PDB entry 5F38 | X-ray diffraction, 1.90 A resolution | chains D and C of the 4 polymer chains in the assembly

[Chain D]
Name: Acetyl-CoA acetyltransferase
Source organism: Escherichia coli K-12
Notes: EC 2.3.1.9
Reference sequence: P76461 (ATOB_ECOLI); residue numbers follow UniProt; this construct covers 1-392
Amino-acid sequence (394 residues; numbered -1 to 392; the number before each row is that of its first residue; numbers below 1 keep their minus sign (Ala-1 is residue -1)):
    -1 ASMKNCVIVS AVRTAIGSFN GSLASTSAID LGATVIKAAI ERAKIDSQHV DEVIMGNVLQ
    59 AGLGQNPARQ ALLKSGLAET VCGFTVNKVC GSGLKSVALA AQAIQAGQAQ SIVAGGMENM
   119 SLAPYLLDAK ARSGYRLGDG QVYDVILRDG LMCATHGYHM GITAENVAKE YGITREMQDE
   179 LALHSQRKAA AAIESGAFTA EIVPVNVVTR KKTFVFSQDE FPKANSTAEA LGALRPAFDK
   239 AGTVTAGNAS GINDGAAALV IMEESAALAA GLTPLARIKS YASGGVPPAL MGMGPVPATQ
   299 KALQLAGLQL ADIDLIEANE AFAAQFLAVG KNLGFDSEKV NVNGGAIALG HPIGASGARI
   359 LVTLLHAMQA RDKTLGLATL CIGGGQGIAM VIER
Modified / non-standard residues: Lys86 (N-dimethyl-lysine; MLY); Cys88 (S-oxy cysteine; CSX)
Differences from the reference sequence: expression tag (-1 to 0)
Residues lining bound ligands: 5UG ([(3S)-2,2-dimethyl-3-oxidanyl-4-oxidanylidene-4-[[3-oxidanylidene-3-(2-sulfanylethylamino)propyl]amino]butyl] phosphono hydrogen phosphate): Cys88, Leu149, His157, Met158, Ala235, Phe236, Ala244, Ser248, Gly249, Ile250, Met289, Ala319, Phe320, His349, Ile351, Cys379
Swiss-Prot annotation at these positions:
  - active site: Cys88 (Acyl-thioester intermediate), His349 (Proton acceptor), Cys379 (Proton acceptor)

[Chain C]
Name: Acetyl-CoA acetyltransferase
Source organism: Escherichia coli K-12
Notes: EC 2.3.1.9
Reference sequence: P76461 (ATOB_ECOLI); the construct lacks a stretch of the UniProt sequence, so the offset changes along the chain: 1-207 = UniProt 1-207; 208-390 = UniProt 211-393
Amino-acid sequence (395 residues; row label = number of the first residue in the row; a row labelled like 207A-207C holds insertion residues (207A, then the next letters in order); numbers below 1 keep their minus sign (Ala-1 is residue -1)):
    -1 ASMKNCVIVS AVRTAIGSFN GSLASTSAID LGATVIKAAI ERAKIDSQHV DEVIMGNVLQ
    59 AGLGQNPARQ ALLKSGLAET VCGFTVNKVC GSGLKSVALA AQAIQAGQAQ SIVAGGMENM
   119 SLAPYLLDAK ARSGYRLGDG QVYDVILRDG LMCATHGYHM GITAENVAKE YGITREMQDE
   179 LALHSQRKAA AAIESGAFTA EIVPVNVVT
207A-207C RKK
   208 TFVFSQDEFP KANSTAEALG ALRPAFDKAG TVTAGNASGI NDGAAALVIM EESAALAAGL
   268 TPLARIKSYA SGGVPPALMG MGPVPATQKA LQLAGLQLAD IDLIEANEAF AAQFLAVGKN
   328 LGFDSEKVNV NGGAIALGHP IGASGARILV TLLHAMQARD KTLGLATLCI GGGQGIAMVI
   388 ERL
Unresolved in the structure: 207A-207C
Modified / non-standard residues: Lys86 (N-dimethyl-lysine; MLY); Cys88 (S-oxy cysteine; CSX)
Differences from the reference sequence: expression tag (-1 to 0)
Residues lining bound ligands: 5UG ([(3S)-2,2-dimethyl-3-oxidanyl-4-oxidanylidene-4-[[3-oxidanylidene-3-(2-sulfanylethylamino)propyl]amino]butyl] phosphono hydrogen phosphate): Cys88, Leu149, His157, Met158, Ala232, Phe233, Thr240, Ala241, Ala244, Ser245, Gly246, Ile247, Met286, Ala316, Phe317, His346, Ile348, Cys376
Swiss-Prot annotation at these positions:
  - active site: Cys88 (Acyl-thioester intermediate), His346 (Proton acceptor), Cys376 (Proton acceptor)

[How chain D and chain C interact]
Pairs across the interface (140; chain D residue first):
  Ala-1(D) - Met1(C)  hydrogen bond (backbone-backbone)
  Ser0(D) - Ala-1(C)
  Met1(D) - Ala-1(C)  hydrogen bond (backbone-backbone)
  Met1(D) - Met1(C)  hydrophobic
  Met1(D) - Ala104(C)  hydrophobic
  Phe17(D) - Arg130(C)
  Glu50(D) - Lys86(C)
  Glu50(D) - Lys93(C)  salt bridge
  Gln58(D) - Gln58(C)  hydrogen bond
  Gln58(D) - Asn85(C)  hydrogen bond
  Gln58(D) - Asp147(C)
  Ala59(D) - Ala59(C)  hydrophobic
  Ala59(D) - Leu124(C)
  Ala59(D) - Asp147(C)
  Gly60(D) - Leu124(C)
  Gly60(D) - Arg146(C)  hydrogen bond (backbone-side chain)
  Gly60(D) - Asp147(C)  hydrogen bond (backbone-side chain)
  Leu61(D) - Asp147(C)  hydrogen bond (backbone-side chain)
  Gly62(D) - Arg146(C)
  Gly62(D) - Asp147(C)  hydrogen bond (backbone-side chain)
  Gln63(D) - Val87(C)
  Gln63(D) - Arg146(C)
  Gln63(D) - Asp147(C)
  Gln63(D) - Gly148(C)  hydrogen bond (side chain-backbone)
  Gln63(D) - Met150(C)  hydrogen bond (side chain-backbone)
  Gln63(D) - Cys151(C)
  Gln63(D) - Met158(C)  hydrogen bond
  Gln63(D) - Gly378(C)
  Gln63(D) - Gly379(C)  hydrogen bond (side chain-backbone)
  Asn64(D) - Asn85(C)
  Asn64(D) - Lys86(C)
  Asn64(D) - Val87(C)
  Asn64(D) - Gln381(C)
  Arg67(D) - Val281(C)  hydrogen bond (side chain-backbone)
  Arg67(D) - Gly379(C)  hydrogen bond (side chain-backbone)
  Arg67(D) - Gly380(C)  hydrogen bond (side chain-backbone)
  Arg67(D) - Gln381(C)
  Gln68(D) - Ala152(C)
  Leu71(D) - Thr153(C)
  Leu71(D) - Pro283(C)  hydrophobic
  Glu77(D) - Gly280(C)
  Glu77(D) - Val281(C)
  Glu77(D) - Pro282(C)
  Glu77(D) - Pro283(C)
  Thr78(D) - Gly280(C)
  Cys80(D) - Lys86(C)
  Cys80(D) - Ser278(C)
  Cys80(D) - Gly279(C)  hydrogen bond (side chain-backbone)
  Cys80(D) - Gly280(C)
  Cys80(D) - Gln381(C)
  Gly81(D) - Lys86(C)
  Gly81(D) - Gln381(C)  hydrogen bond (backbone-side chain)
  Phe82(D) - Asn85(C)
  Phe82(D) - Lys86(C)
  Phe82(D) - Lys93(C)
  Phe82(D) - Leu97(C)  hydrophobic
  Thr83(D) - Val84(C)
  Thr83(D) - Asn85(C)  hydrogen bond (backbone-backbone)
  Val84(D) - Thr83(C)
  Asn85(D) - Gln58(C)  hydrogen bond
  Asn85(D) - Asn64(C)
  Asn85(D) - Phe82(C)
  Asn85(D) - Thr83(C)  hydrogen bond (backbone-backbone)
  Lys86(D) - Glu50(C)
  Lys86(D) - Asn64(C)
  Lys86(D) - Cys80(C)
  Lys86(D) - Gly81(C)
  Lys86(D) - Phe82(C)
  Val87(D) - Gln63(C)
  Val87(D) - Asn64(C)
  Lys93(D) - Glu50(C)  salt bridge
  Lys93(D) - Phe82(C)
  Leu97(D) - Phe82(C)  hydrophobic
  Leu97(D) - Gln100(C)
  Gln100(D) - Gln100(C)
  Gln100(D) - Ala101(C)
  Gln100(D) - Gln106(C)
  Ala101(D) - Gln100(C)
  Ala104(D) - Met1(C)  hydrophobic
  Gln106(D) - Gln100(C)
  Gln106(D) - Tyr276(C)
  Ser119(D) - Arg130(C)
  Leu120(D) - Ala127(C)
  Ala121(D) - Arg130(C)  hydrogen bond (backbone-side chain)
  Pro122(D) - Leu124(C)  hydrophobic
  Pro122(D) - Leu125(C)
  Pro122(D) - Arg130(C)
  Tyr123(D) - Leu124(C)
  Tyr123(D) - Leu125(C)  hydrogen bond (backbone-backbone)
  Tyr123(D) - Arg130(C)
  Leu124(D) - Ala59(C)
  Leu124(D) - Gly60(C)
  Leu124(D) - Tyr123(C)
  Leu125(D) - Pro122(C)
  Leu125(D) - Tyr123(C)  hydrogen bond (backbone-backbone)
  Leu125(D) - Val140(C)  hydrophobic
  Ala127(D) - Leu120(C)
  Arg130(D) - Phe17(C)
  Arg130(D) - Ser119(C)
  Arg130(D) - Ala121(C)  hydrogen bond (side chain-backbone)
  Arg130(D) - Pro122(C)
  Arg130(D) - Tyr123(C)
  Arg130(D) - Asp142(C)  salt bridge
  Arg130(D) - Ile144(C)
  Val140(D) - Leu125(C)  hydrophobic
  Asp142(D) - Arg130(C)  salt bridge
  Ile144(D) - Arg130(C)
  Arg146(D) - Gly60(C)
  Arg146(D) - Gly62(C)
  Arg146(D) - Gln63(C)
  Asp147(D) - Gln58(C)
  Asp147(D) - Ala59(C)
  Asp147(D) - Gly60(C)  hydrogen bond (side chain-backbone)
  Asp147(D) - Leu61(C)  hydrogen bond (side chain-backbone)
  Asp147(D) - Gly62(C)  hydrogen bond (side chain-backbone)
  Asp147(D) - Gln63(C)
  Gly148(D) - Gln63(C)  hydrogen bond (backbone-side chain)
  Met150(D) - Gln63(C)
  Cys151(D) - Gln63(C)
  Ala152(D) - Gln68(C)
  Thr153(D) - Leu71(C)
  Met158(D) - Gln63(C)
  Tyr279(D) - Gln106(C)
  Ser281(D) - Cys80(C)
  Gly282(D) - Cys80(C)  hydrogen bond (backbone-side chain)
  Gly283(D) - Glu77(C)
  Gly283(D) - Thr78(C)
  Gly283(D) - Cys80(C)
  Val284(D) - Arg67(C)  hydrogen bond (backbone-side chain)
  Val284(D) - Glu77(C)  hydrogen bond (backbone-backbone)
  Pro285(D) - Glu77(C)
  Pro286(D) - Glu77(C)
  Gly381(D) - Gln63(C)
  Gly382(D) - Gln63(C)  hydrogen bond (backbone-side chain)
  Gly382(D) - Arg67(C)  hydrogen bond (backbone-side chain)
  Gly383(D) - Arg67(C)  hydrogen bond (backbone-side chain)
  Gln384(D) - Asn64(C)
  Gln384(D) - Arg67(C)
  Gln384(D) - Cys80(C)
  Gln384(D) - Gly81(C)  hydrogen bond (side chain-backbone)
Other interface residues (no listed pair), chain D (68 interface residues in all): Pro65, Gln103, Met118, Asp126, Leu149, Leu303
Other interface residues (no listed pair), chain C (69 interface residues in all): Ser0, Pro65, Gln103, Met118, Asp126, Ala129, Leu149, Leu300

[Summary]
68 residues of chain D and 69 residues of chain C are in contact; the contacts include 35 hydrogen bonds and 4
salt bridges. Polar contacts include Glu50(D)-Lys93(C), Lys93(D)-Glu50(C) and Arg130(D)-Asp142(C). Bound to
chain D: compound 5UG. Ligands of chain C: compound 5UG.
Here chain D is Acetyl-CoA acetyltransferase and chain C is Acetyl-CoA acetyltransferase, both from
Escherichia coli K-12. Entry 5F38 (X-ray crystal structure of a thiolase from Escherichia coli at 1.8 A
resolution) was determined by X-ray diffraction, deposited together with 5F0V.
